PDB entry 7JY8 | electron microscopy, 2.40 A resolution | chains E and S of the 11 polymer chains in the assembly

== Chain E ==
Name: Protein RecA
Source organism: Escherichia coli
UniProt: A0A376NU07 (A0A376NU07_ECOLX); residues 0-333 here correspond to UniProt positions 1-334 (UniProt number = residue number + 1)
Amino-acid sequence (334 residues; numbered 0 to 333; the number before each row is that of its first residue; numbering starts at 0):
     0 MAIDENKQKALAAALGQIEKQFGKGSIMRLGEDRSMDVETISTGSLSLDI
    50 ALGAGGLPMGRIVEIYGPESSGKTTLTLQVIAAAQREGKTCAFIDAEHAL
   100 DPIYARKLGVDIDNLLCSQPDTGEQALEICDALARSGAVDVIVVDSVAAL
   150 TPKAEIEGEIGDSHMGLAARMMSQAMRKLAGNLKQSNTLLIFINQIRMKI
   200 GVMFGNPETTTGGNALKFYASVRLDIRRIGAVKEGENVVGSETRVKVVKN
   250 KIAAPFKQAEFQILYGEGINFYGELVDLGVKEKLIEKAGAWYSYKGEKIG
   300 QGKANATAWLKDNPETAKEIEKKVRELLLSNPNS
Disordered / not traced: 0
Ion coordination: Mg2+: Thr-73 (together with ATP-gamma-S)
Small-molecule neighbours:
  - ATP-gamma-S (AGS; phosphothiophosphoric acid-adenylate ester), molecule 1: Pro-67, Glu-68, Ser-69, Ser-70, Gly-71, Lys-72, Thr-73, Thr-74, Glu-96, Asp-100, Tyr-103, Ser-240, Tyr-264
  - ATP-gamma-S (AGS), molecule 2: Phe-217, Lys-248, Asn-249, Lys-250, Ile-251, Ala-252, Ala-253, Pro-254
From the paper describing this entry:
  - mutagenesis - K286N, K302N: decreased binding to dsDNA (citing earlier work)

== Chain S ==
Molecule: 27-nt DNA strand
Sequence (27 nucleotides; numbered 1 to 27; the number before each row is that of its first residue):
     1 TTTTTTTTTTTTTTTTTTTTTTTTTTT

== Chain E / chain S interface ==
Residue-residue contacts (17; chain E residue first):
  Met-164(E) with DT12(S), base contact
  Ala-168(E) with DT12(S), phosphate contact; DT13(S), phosphate contact
  Arg-169(E) with DT12(S), hydrogen bond to the base
  Ser-172(E) with DT12(S), hydrogen bond to the phosphate
  Arg-176(E) with DT12(S), salt bridge to the phosphate
  Arg-196(E) with DT16(S), phosphate contact
  Met-197(E) with DT15(S), sugar contact; DT16(S), hydrogen bond to the phosphate
  Lys-198(E) with DT15(S), base contact; DT16(S), base contact
  Ile-199(E) with DT15(S), base contact; DT16(S), base contact
  Gly-211(E) with DT14(S), phosphate contact
  Gly-212(E) with DT13(S), phosphate contact; DT14(S), hydrogen bond to the phosphate
  Asn-213(E) with DT13(S), hydrogen bond to the phosphate
Interface residues without a listed pair, chain E (16 interface residues in all): Gly-165, Gly-200, Thr-210, Ala-214
Interface residues without a listed pair, chain S (6 interface residues in all): DT11

== Overview ==
Chain E and chain S form an interface of 16 and 6 residues respectively, with 5 hydrogen bonds and 1 salt
bridge. Polar pairs include Arg-169(E)/DT12(S), Ser-172(E)/DT12(S) and Met-197(E)/DT16(S). Bound to chain E:
ATP-gamma-S. The paper reports that K286N and K302N of chain E reduce binding to dsDNA.
Here chain E is Protein RecA (Escherichia coli) and chain S is a 27-nt DNA strand. Entry 7JY8 (Analysis of a
strand exchange reaction with a mini filament of 9-RecA, 27-mer ssDNA, partially-homologous 67 ...) was
determined by electron microscopy together with 7JY6, 7JY7 and 7JY9 from the same study.
